PDB entry 7KPB | X-ray diffraction, 3.00 A resolution | chains A and E of the 7 polymer chains in the assembly

Chain A:
Name: Tumor necrosis factor
Source organism: Homo sapiens
Notes: engineered mutation(s): N25D, C153S
Reference sequence: P01375 (TNFA_HUMAN); residues 1-157 here correspond to UniProt positions 77-233 (UniProt number = residue number + 76)
Sequence (158 residues; row label = number of the first residue in the row; numbering starts at 0):
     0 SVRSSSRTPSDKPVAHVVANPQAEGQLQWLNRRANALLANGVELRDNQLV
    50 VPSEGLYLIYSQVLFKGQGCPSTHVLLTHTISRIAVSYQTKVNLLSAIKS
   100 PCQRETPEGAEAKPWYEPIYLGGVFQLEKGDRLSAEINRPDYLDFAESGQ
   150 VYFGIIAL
Not modelled in the structure: 0-4
Construct notes: expression tag (0)
Disulfide bonds: Cys-69/Cys-101
Ligand contacts: D84 (5-(1-{[2-(difluoromethoxy)phenyl]methyl}-2-{[3-(2-oxopyrrolidin-1-yl)phenoxy]methyl}-1H-benzimidazol-6-yl)pyridin-2(1H)-one): Lys-11, Leu-57, Ile-58, Tyr-59, Ser-60, Gln-61, Tyr-119, Leu-120, Gly-121, Gly-122, Val-123, Tyr-151, Ile-155, Ala-156, Leu-157
Swiss-Prot annotation at these positions:
  - glycosylation: Ser-4 (O-linked (GalNAc...) serine)
Reported in the primary citation:
  - conformationally variable residues (loop rearrangement): Tyr-87

Chain E:
Name: Tumor necrosis factor receptor superfamily member 1A
Source organism: Homo sapiens
Reference sequence: P19438 (TNR1A_HUMAN); residues 13-155 here correspond to UniProt positions 42-184 (UniProt number = residue number + 29)
Sequence (144 residues; row label = number of the first residue in the row):
    12 GSVCPQGKYIHPQDNSICCTKCHKGTYLYNDCPGPGQDTDCRECESGSFT
    62 ASENHLRHCLSCSKCRKEMGQVEISSCTVDRDTVCGCRKNQYRHYWSENL
   112 FQCFNCSLCLNGTVHLSCQEKQNTVCTCHAGFFLRENECVSSSN
Not modelled in the structure: 12-13, 155
Construct notes: expression tag (12); engineered mutation Asp-25 (Asn54 in P19438), Ser-153 (Cys182 in P19438)
Disulfide bonds: Cys-15/Cys-29, Cys-30/Cys-43, Cys-33/Cys-52, Cys-55/Cys-70, Cys-73/Cys-88, Cys-76/Cys-96, Cys-98/Cys-114, Cys-117/Cys-129, Cys-120/Cys-137, Cys-139/Cys-150
Covalent attachments: N-acetylglucosamine (NAG) linked to Asn-122
Swiss-Prot annotation at these positions:
  - glycosylation (N-linked (GlcNAc...) asparagine): Asn-116, Asn-122

Chain A / chain E interface:
Contacting residue pairs (31):
  Pro-20(A) with Ser-72(E); Cys-73(E); Lys-75(E), hydrogen bond (backbone-side chain)
  Gln-21(A) with Gly-58(E); Lys-75(E)
  Glu-23(A) with Lys-75(E), salt bridge
  Arg-31(A) with Glu-56(E), salt bridge; His-69(E)
  Arg-32(A) with Ser-57(E); Gly-58(E); Ser-59(E); His-69(E); Cys-70(E); Ser-72(E), hydrogen bond
  Ala-33(A) with His-69(E); Cys-70(E), hydrogen bond (backbone-backbone)
  Lys-65(A) with Glu-79(E), salt bridge
  Gly-66(A) with Glu-79(E)
  Gln-67(A) with Lys-78(E); Glu-79(E), hydrogen bond (side chain-backbone)
  Pro-113(A) with Met-80(E), hydrophobic
  Tyr-115(A) with Glu-79(E), hydrogen bond; Met-80(E)
  Asp-143(A) with Arg-77(E), salt bridge
  Ala-145(A) with Ser-74(E); Lys-75(E), hydrogen bond (backbone-backbone); Arg-77(E)
  Glu-146(A) with Arg-77(E), salt bridge; Asn-110(E)
  Ser-147(A) with Ser-72(E)
  Gln-149(A) with Arg-77(E), hydrogen bond
Also at the interface, not in a pair above, chain A (19 interface residues in all): Asn-30, Glu-110, Phe-144
Also at the interface, not in a pair above, chain E (21 interface residues in all): Tyr-38, Leu-67, Leu-71, Leu-111, Gln-113, Phe-115

In short:
Chain A and chain E form an interface of 19 and 21 residues respectively; the contacts include 7 hydrogen
bonds and 5 salt bridges. Among the polar pairs are Glu-23(A)/Lys-75(E), Arg-31(A)/Glu-56(E) and
Lys-65(A)/Glu-79(E). Bound to chain A: compound D84. Covalently linked N-acetylglucosamine: at Asn-122(E).
From the paper: conformational variability at Tyr-87(A).
Chain A is Tumor necrosis factor and chain E is Tumor necrosis factor receptor superfamily member 1A, both
from Homo sapiens; the structure, Human TNF-alpha TNFR1 complex bound to conformationally selective antibody,
was determined by X-ray diffraction together with 7KPA from the same study.
